Entry 7DSR (X-ray diffraction, 2.50 A resolution); this record covers chains A and B.

Chain A (and B):
Molecule: Anthranilate phosphoribosyltransferase
Source organism: Saccharomyces cerevisiae S288C
Notes: EC 2.4.2.18; chain B of this document is another copy of the same molecule, construct and numbering; everything in this record applies to it too
UniProtKB: P07285 (TRPD_YEAST); residues 1-380 here = UniProt positions 1-380
Sequence (383 residues; numbered -2 to 380; the number before each row is that of its first residue; numbers below 1 keep their minus sign (His-2 is residue -2)):
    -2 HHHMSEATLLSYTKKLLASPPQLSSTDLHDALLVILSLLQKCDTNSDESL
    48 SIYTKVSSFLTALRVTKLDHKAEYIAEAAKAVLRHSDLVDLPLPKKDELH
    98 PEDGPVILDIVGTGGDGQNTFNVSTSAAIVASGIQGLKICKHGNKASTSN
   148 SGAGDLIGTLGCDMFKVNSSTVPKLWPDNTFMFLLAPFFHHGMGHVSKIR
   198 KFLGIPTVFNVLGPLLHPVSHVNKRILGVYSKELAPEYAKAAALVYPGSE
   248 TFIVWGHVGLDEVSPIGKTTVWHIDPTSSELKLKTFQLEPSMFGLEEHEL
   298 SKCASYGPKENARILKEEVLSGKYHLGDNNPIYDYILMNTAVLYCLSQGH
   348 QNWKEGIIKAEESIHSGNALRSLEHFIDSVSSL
Unresolved in the structure: -2, 91-101, 143-151, 274-280 (chain B: 91-102, 142-151, 275-279)
Sequence notes: expression tag (-2 to 0); engineered mutation Asn141 (Gly in P07285)
Small-molecule neighbours: 2-amino-4-fluorobenzoic acid (FA0): Asn141, Ala183, Pro184, His187, Met190, Arg197, Gly210
Swiss-Prot annotation at these positions:
  - binding site (5-phospho-alpha-D-ribose 1-diphosphate): Gly109, Asn119, Ser121, Thr122, Lys142, Ser144, Ser146
  - binding site (Mg(2+)): Asp258, Glu259

How chain A and chain B interact:
Pairs across the interface (49):
  Leu7(A) with Leu200(B); Gly201(B); Ile202(B), hydrophobic
  Leu14(A) with Ile202(B), hydrophobic
  Ser16(A) with Lys64(B)
  Asn42(A) with Asn42(B), hydrogen bond (side chain-backbone); Ser43(B); Asp44(B); Leu47(B)
  Asp44(A) with Lys195(B), salt bridge; Phe199(B)
  Ser46(A) with Leu47(B)
  Leu47(A) with Ser46(B); Leu47(B), hydrophobic; Tyr50(B), hydrophobic; Phe199(B), hydrophobic
  Ser48(A) with Phe199(B)
  Tyr50(A) with Leu47(B), hydrophobic; Thr51(B)
  Thr51(A) with Tyr50(B); Ser54(B), hydrogen bond (backbone-side chain); Ile196(B); Phe199(B); Leu200(B)
  Lys52(A) with Phe199(B), hydrogen bond (side chain-backbone)
  Ser54(A) with Thr51(B), hydrogen bond (side chain-backbone); Ser54(B); Ser55(B)
  Ser55(A) with Ser54(B), hydrogen bond (backbone-side chain); Thr58(B), hydrogen bond; Leu200(B); Ile202(B)
  Thr58(A) with Ser55(B), hydrogen bond; Ala59(B)
  Ala59(A) with Thr58(B)
  Val62(A) with Val62(B), hydrophobic
  Lys64(A) with Ser16(B)
  Ile196(A) with Thr51(B)
  Phe199(A) with Asp44(B); Leu47(B), hydrophobic; Ser48(B); Lys52(B)
  Leu200(A) with Leu7(B); Thr51(B); Ser55(B)
  Gly201(A) with Leu7(B)
  Ile202(A) with Leu7(B), hydrophobic; Leu14(B), hydrophobic; Ser55(B)
Also at the interface, not in a pair above, chain A (28 interface residues in all): Thr10, Lys11, Ser43, Arg61, Thr63, Lys195
Also at the interface, not in a pair above, chain B (26 interface residues in all): Thr10, Lys11

Overview:
28 residues of chain A and 26 residues of chain B are in contact; the contacts include 7 hydrogen bonds and 1
salt bridge. Polar contacts include Asp44(A)-Lys195(B), Asn42(A)-Asn42(B) and Thr51(A)-Ser54(B). Chain A binds
2-amino-4-fluorobenzoic acid.
Chain A and chain B are both Anthranilate phosphoribosyltransferase (Saccharomyces cerevisiae S288C); the
structure, Anthranilate phosphoribosyltransferase variant Gly141Asn from Saccharomyces cerevisiae in complex
with 4-fluoroanthranilate, was determined by X-ray diffraction (same publication as 7DSJ, 7DSM, 7DSO and
7DSP).
